1U1Q - chains B and A; structure by X-ray diffraction, 1.80 A resolution.

[Chain B]
Molecule: 11-nt DNA strand
Sequence (11 nucleotides; numbered 202 to 212; the number before each row is that of its first residue):
   202 TAGGGTTAIG G

[Chain A]
Molecule: Heterogeneous nuclear ribonucleoprotein A1
Source organism: Homo sapiens
Reference sequence: P09651 (ROA1_HUMAN); residues 1-196 here correspond to UniProt positions 0-195 (UniProt number = residue number - 1)
Amino-acid sequence (196 residues; row label = number of the first residue in the row):
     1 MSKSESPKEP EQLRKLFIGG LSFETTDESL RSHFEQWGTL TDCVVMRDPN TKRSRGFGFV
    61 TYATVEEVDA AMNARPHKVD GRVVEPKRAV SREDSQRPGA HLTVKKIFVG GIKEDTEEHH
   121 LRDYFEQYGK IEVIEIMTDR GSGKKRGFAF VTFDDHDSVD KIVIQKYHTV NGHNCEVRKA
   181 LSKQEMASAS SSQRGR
Unresolved in the structure: 1-7, 191-196
From the paper describing this entry:
  - binding site for the 11-nt DNA strand (chain B): Lys15, Lys106, Leu181
  - specificity-determining residues: Lys106

[Interface between chain B and chain A]
Pairs across the interface - 37 pairs, chain B then chain A:
  DT202(B) - Phe17(A)  base contact
  DT202(B) - Gly19(A)  base contact
  DT202(B) - Gly20(A)  hydrogen bond to the sugar
  DT202(B) - Arg55(A)  sugar contact
  DT202(B) - Gly56(A)  sugar contact
  DT202(B) - Phe57(A)  sugar contact
  DT202(B) - Arg82(A)  base contact
  DT202(B) - Glu85(A)  hydrogen bond to the base
  DT202(B) - Lys87(A)  hydrogen bond to the base
  DA203(B) - Phe17(A)  stacking on the base
  DA203(B) - Arg55(A)  sugar contact
  DA203(B) - Phe57(A)  sugar contact
  DA203(B) - Phe59(A)  base contact
  DA203(B) - Lys87(A)  base contact
  DA203(B) - Arg88(A)  hydrogen bond to the base
  DA203(B) - Ala89(A)  base contact
  DA203(B) - Val90(A)  hydrogen bond to the base
  DA203(B) - His101(A)  stacking on the base
  DG204(B) - Gln12(A)  base contact
  DG204(B) - Lys15(A)  hydrogen bond to the base
  DG204(B) - Met46(A)  phosphate contact
  DG204(B) - Arg55(A)  salt bridge to the phosphate
  DG204(B) - Phe57(A)  phosphate contact
  DG204(B) - Phe59(A)  sugar contact
  DG204(B) - Ala89(A)  base contact
  DG204(B) - Val90(A)  hydrogen bond to the base
  DG204(B) - Ser91(A)  base contact
  DG204(B) - Arg92(A)  hydrogen bond to the base
  DG204(B) - Ser95(A)  hydrogen bond to the base
  DG205(B) - Lys15(A)  hydrogen bond to the base
  DG205(B) - Asp42(A)  hydrogen bond to the base
  DG205(B) - Val44(A)  base contact
  DG205(B) - Met46(A)  sugar contact
  DG205(B) - Arg55(A)  salt bridge to the phosphate
  DG205(B) - Arg92(A)  hydrogen bond to the base
  DT207(B) - Arg92(A)  hydrogen bond to the base
  DT208(B) - Arg92(A)  base contact
Interface residues without a listed pair, chain A (24 interface residues in all): Glu11, Glu93

[Summary]
Chain B and chain A form an interface of 6 and 24 residues respectively; the contacts include 13 hydrogen
bonds, 2 salt bridges and 2 aromatic stacking contacts. Polar contacts include DT202(B)-Glu85(A),
DT202(B)-Lys87(A) and DA203(B)-Arg88(A). From the paper: a binding site for the 11-nt DNA strand (chain B) at
Lys15(A), Lys106(A) and Leu181(A); the specificity determinant Lys106(A).
Chain B is an 11-nt DNA strand and chain A is Heterogeneous nuclear ribonucleoprotein A1 (Homo sapiens); the
structure, Crystal Structure of UP1 Complexed With d(TTAGGGTTA(DI)GG); A Human Telomeric Repeat Containing
Inosine, was determined by X-ray diffraction (same publication as 1U1K, 1U1L, 1U1M, 1U1N, 1U1O, 1U1P and
1U1R).
